8HN6 - chains B and E of the 6 polymer chains in the assembly; structure by X-ray diffraction, 2.07 A resolution.

# Chain B
Protein: Light chain of monoclonal antibody 3G10
Source organism: Homo sapiens
Notes: antibody fragment or engineered binder
Chain sequence (108 residues; row label = number of the first residue in the row; numbering starts at 0):
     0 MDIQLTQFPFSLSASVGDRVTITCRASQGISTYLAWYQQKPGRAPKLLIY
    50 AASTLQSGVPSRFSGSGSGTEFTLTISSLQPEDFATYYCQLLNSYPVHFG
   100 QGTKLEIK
Cystine bridges: Cys23-Cys88

# Chain E
Protein: Spike protein S1
Source organism: Severe acute respiratory syndrome coronavirus 2
UniProtKB: P0DTC2 (SPIKE_SARS2); numbering as in UniProt (aligned over 333-527)
Chain sequence (195 residues; row label = number of the first residue in the row):
   333 TNLCPFGEVFNATRFASVYAWNRKRISNCVADYSVLYNSASFSTFKCYGV
   383 SPTKLNDLCFTNVYADSFVIRGDEVRQIAPGQTGKIADYNYKLPDDFTGC
   433 VIAWNSNNLDSKVGGNYNYLYRLFRKSNLKPFERDISTEIYQAGSTPCNG
   483 VEGFNCYFPLQSYGFQPTNGVGYQPYRVVVLSFELLHAPATVCGP
Cystine bridges: Cys336-Cys361, Cys379-Cys432, Cys391-Cys525, Cys480-Cys488
UniProt features mapped onto this chain:
  - region: Arg403 to Asp405 (Integrin-binding motif), Asn448 to Phe456 (Immunodominant HLA epitope recognized by the CD8+)
  - glycosylation: Asn343 (N-linked (GlcNAc...) (complex) asparagine)
  - natural variant: Gly339 (G339D: In strain: Omicron/BA.1, Omicron/BA.2 and 4 more; G339H: In strain: Omicron/BA.2.75, Omicron/XBB.1.5 and 1 more), Arg346 (R346K: In strain: Mu/B.1.621; R346T: In strain: Omicron/BQ.1.1, Omicron/XBB.1.5 and 1 more), Leu368 (L368I: In strain: Omicron/XBB.1.5, Omicron/EG.5.1), Ser371 (S371F: In strain: Omicron/BA.2, Omicron/BA.2.12.1 and 6 more; S371L: In strain: Omicron/BA.1), Ser373 (S373P: In strain: Omicron/BA.1, Omicron/BA.2 and 7 more), Ser375 (S375F: In strain: Omicron/BA.1, Omicron/BA.2 and 7 more), Thr376 (T376A: In strain: Omicron/BA.2, Omicron/BA.2.12.1 and 5 more), Asp405 (D405N: In strain: Omicron/BA.2, Omicron/BA.2.12.1 and 6 more), Arg408 (R408S: In strain: Omicron/BA.2, Omicron/BA.2.12.1 and 6 more), Lys417 (K417N: In strain: Beta/B.1.351, Omicron/BA.1 and 8 more; K417T: In strain: Gamma/P.1), Asn440 (N440K: In strain: Omicron/BA.1, Omicron/BA.2 and 7 more), Lys444 (K444T: In strain: Omicron/BQ.1.1), 16 further natural variant entries in UniProt
  - mutagenesis: Asn343 (N343Q: Reduced viral infectivity), Leu452 (L452R: Increased resistance to neutralizing antibodies. Decreases HLA binding to NF9 epitope. Increased binding affinity to human ACE2), Tyr453 (Y453F: Decreased HLA binding to NF9 epitope. Increased binding affinity to human ACE2), Ala475 (A475V: Increased resistance to neutralizing antibodies), Val483 (V483A: Increased resistance to neutralizing antibodies), Glu484 (E484D: Increased replication in human TMEM106B overexpressing cells), Phe490 (F490L: Increased resistance to neutralizing antibodies and human covalescent sera neutralization), Gln493 (Q493N: Reduced host ACE2-binding affinity in vitro; Q493Y: Reduced host ACE2-binding affinity in vitro), Asn501 (N501T: Reduced host ACE2-binding affinity in vitro; N501Y: Increased binding affinity to human ACE2), His519 (H519P: Increased resistance to human covalescent sera neutralization)
What the authors report for this chain:
  - mutagenesis - N501Y, Y505H: decreased binding to 3G10 (proposed by the authors, not directly observed)
  - mutagenesis - E484A: decreased binding to 3C11 (proposed by the authors, not directly observed)

# How chain B and chain E interact
Pairs across the interface (21):
  Ile2(B) - Tyr505(E)  hydrophobic
  Gln27(B) - Gly502(E)
  Gly28(B) - Thr500(E)
  Gly28(B) - Asn501(E)
  Gly28(B) - Gly502(E)  hydrogen bond (backbone-backbone)
  Gly28(B) - Tyr505(E)
  Ser30(B) - Gly496(E)  hydrogen bond (side chain-backbone)
  Ser30(B) - Gln498(E)  hydrogen bond
  Ser30(B) - Asn501(E)  hydrogen bond (backbone-side chain)
  Thr31(B) - Tyr449(E)
  Tyr32(B) - Arg403(E)
  Tyr32(B) - Tyr495(E)
  Tyr32(B) - Gly496(E)  hydrogen bond (side chain-backbone)
  Tyr32(B) - Tyr505(E)  hydrophobic
  Ser67(B) - Gln498(E)  hydrogen bond
  Leu90(B) - Tyr505(E)
  Asn92(B) - Arg403(E)  hydrogen bond (backbone-side chain)
  Asn92(B) - Lys417(E)  hydrogen bond (backbone-side chain)
  Asn92(B) - Tyr453(E)  hydrogen bond
  Ser93(B) - Arg403(E)  hydrogen bond
  Ser93(B) - Tyr505(E)  hydrogen bond
Interface residues without a listed pair, chain B (12 interface residues in all): Ile29, Gly68
Interface residues without a listed pair, chain E (12 interface residues in all): Val503
Interface features reported in the paper:
  - residue pairs: Ser93(B)-Tyr505(E) (hydrogen bond)
  - epitope / paratope residues, chain B: Ser93(B)
  - epitope / paratope residues, chain E: Lys417(E), Tyr453(E), Gly496(E), Gln498(E), Thr500(E), Asn501(E), Gly502(E), Tyr505(E)

# In short
Chain B and chain E each contribute 12 residues to their interface; the contacts include 11 hydrogen bonds.
Among the polar pairs are Ser30(B)-Gly496(E), Ser30(B)-Gln498(E) and Ser30(B)-Asn501(E). The authors report a
hydrogen bond between Ser93(B) and Tyr505(E). The paper reports that N501Y and Y505H of chain E reduce binding
to 3G10; epitope/paratope residues Ser93(B) and Lys417(E) among others.
Chain B is Light chain of monoclonal antibody 3G10 (Homo sapiens) and chain E is Spike protein S1 (Severe
acute respiratory syndrome coronavirus 2); the structure, Crystal structure of monoclonal antibody complexed
with SARS-CoV-2 RBD, was determined by X-ray diffraction.
